8AFW - chains B and C of the 4 polymer chains in the assembly; structure by electron microscopy, 3.80 A resolution.

== Chain B (and C) ==
Name: Autophagy-related protein 18
Source organism: Saccharomyces cerevisiae
Notes: chain C of this document is another copy of the same molecule, construct and numbering; everything in this record applies to it too
UniProtKB: P43601 (ATG18_YEAST); residue numbers follow UniProt; this construct covers 1-500
Chain sequence (500 residues; row label = number of the first residue in the row):
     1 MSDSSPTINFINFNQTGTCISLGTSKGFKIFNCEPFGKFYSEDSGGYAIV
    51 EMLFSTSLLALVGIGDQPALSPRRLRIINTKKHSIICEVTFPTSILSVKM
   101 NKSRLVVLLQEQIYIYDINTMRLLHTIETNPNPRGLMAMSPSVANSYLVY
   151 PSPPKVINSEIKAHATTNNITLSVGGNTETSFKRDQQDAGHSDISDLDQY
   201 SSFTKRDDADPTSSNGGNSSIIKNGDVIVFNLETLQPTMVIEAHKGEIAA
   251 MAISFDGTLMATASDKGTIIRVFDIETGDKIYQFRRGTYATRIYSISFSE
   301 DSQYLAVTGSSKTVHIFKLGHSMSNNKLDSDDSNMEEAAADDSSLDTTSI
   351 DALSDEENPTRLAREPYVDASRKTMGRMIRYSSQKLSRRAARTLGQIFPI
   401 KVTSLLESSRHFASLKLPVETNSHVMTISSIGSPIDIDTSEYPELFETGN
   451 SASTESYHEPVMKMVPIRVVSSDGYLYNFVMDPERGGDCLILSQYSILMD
Disordered / not traced: 1-4, 65-74, 156-222, 321-408, 448-458, 500 (chain C: 1-4, 65-74, 156-221, 322-408, 446-457)
Curated features (UniProtKB/Swiss-Prot):
  - motif: Phe284 to Thr288 (L/FRRG motif)
  - modified residue: Ser354 (Phosphoserine)

== How chain B and chain C interact ==
Pairs across the interface (9; chain B residue first):
  Thr288(B) with Glu441(C)
  Ala290(B) with Ser493(C); Tyr495(C), hydrogen bond (backbone-side chain)
  Arg292(B) with Asp500(C), salt bridge
  Ser310(B) with Gln494(C)
  Ser423(B) with Gln494(C)
  His424(B) with Glu420(C), salt bridge; Tyr475(C), hydrogen bond; Gln494(C)
Also at the interface, not in a pair above, chain B (10 interface residues in all): Tyr289, Thr291, Tyr294, Asn422
Also at the interface, not in a pair above, chain C (15 interface residues in all): Glu34, Phe36, Ile435, Tyr442, Pro466, Arg468, Asn478, Leu492

== Overview ==
The interface between chain B and chain C involves 10 residues on one side and 15 on the other, with 2
hydrogen bonds and 2 salt bridges. Polar contacts include Arg292(B)-Asp500(C), His424(B)-Glu420(C) and
Ala290(B)-Tyr495(C).
Both chains are Autophagy-related protein 18 (Saccharomyces cerevisiae). Entry 8AFW (Tube assembly of
Atg18-WT) was determined by electron microscopy (same publication as 8AFX, 8AFQ and 8AFY).
